5IG4 - chains B and E of the 7 polymer chains in the assembly; structure by X-ray diffraction, 2.35 A resolution.

Chain B (and E):
Name: Predicted protein
Source organism: Nematostella vectensis
Notes: chain E of this document is another copy of the same molecule, construct and numbering; everything in this record applies to it too
UniProt: A7T0H5 (A7T0H5_NEMVE); residues 333-474 here correspond to UniProt positions 331-472 (UniProt number = residue number - 2)
Amino-acid sequence (145 residues; each row starts with the number of its first residue):
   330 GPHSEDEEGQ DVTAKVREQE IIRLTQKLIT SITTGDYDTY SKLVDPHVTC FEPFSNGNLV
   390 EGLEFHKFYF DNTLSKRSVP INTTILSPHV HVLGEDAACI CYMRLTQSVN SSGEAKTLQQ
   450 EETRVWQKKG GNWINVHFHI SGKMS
Not modelled in the structure: 330-341, 472-474 (chain E: 330-341, 473-474)
Construct notes: expression tag (330-332)

Chain B / chain E interface:
Contacting residue pairs - 29 pairs, chain B then chain E:
  Pro409(B) - Phe397(E)
  Pro409(B) - Asn401(E)
  Ile410(B) - Phe397(E)
  Asn411(B) - Glu393(E)
  Asn411(B) - Phe394(E)
  Asn411(B) - Phe397(E)
  Thr413(B) - Phe394(E)
  Leu415(B) - Asn387(E)
  Leu415(B) - Leu388(E)
  Leu434(B) - Ser384(E)
  Leu434(B) - Val389(E)  hydrophobic
  Gln436(B) - Phe394(E)  hydrogen bond (side chain-backbone)
  Gln436(B) - Phe397(E)
  Gln436(B) - Tyr398(E)  hydrogen bond
  Ser437(B) - Phe397(E)
  Val438(B) - Phe397(E)  hydrophobic
  Val438(B) - Asn401(E)
  Val438(B) - Thr402(E)
  Ser441(B) - Lys405(E)  hydrogen bond (backbone-side chain)
  Gly442(B) - Thr402(E)
  Gly442(B) - Lys405(E)
  Ala444(B) - Phe383(E)
  Ala444(B) - Tyr398(E)  hydrophobic
  Ala444(B) - Thr402(E)
  Thr446(B) - Phe383(E)  hydrogen bond (side chain-backbone)
  Thr446(B) - Asn385(E)
  Thr446(B) - Tyr398(E)
  Gln448(B) - Asn385(E)
  Gln448(B) - Asn387(E)  hydrogen bond

In short:
14 residues of chain B and 13 residues of chain E are in contact; the contacts include 5 hydrogen bonds. Polar
contacts include Gln436(B)-Phe394(E), Gln436(B)-Tyr398(E) and Ser441(B)-Lys405(E).
Both chains are Predicted protein (Nematostella vectensis). Entry 5IG4 (Crystal structure of N. vectensis
CaMKII-A hub) was determined by X-ray diffraction together with 5IG0, 5IG1, 5IG3 and 5IG5 from the same study.
